PDB entry 5LSL | X-ray diffraction, 1.65 A resolution | chains A and E

Chain A:
Protein: Protein HSH49
Organism: Saccharomyces cerevisiae
UniProt: Q99181 (HSH49_YEAST); residue numbers follow UniProt; this construct covers 2-100
Amino-acid sequence (102 residues; row label = number of the first residue in the row; numbers below 1 keep their minus sign (Gly-1 is residue -1)):
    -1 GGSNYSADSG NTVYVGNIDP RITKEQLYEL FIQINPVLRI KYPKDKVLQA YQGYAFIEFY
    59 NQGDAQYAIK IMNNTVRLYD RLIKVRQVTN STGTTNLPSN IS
Not modelled in the structure: -1 to 7, 87-100
Sequence notes: expression tag (-1 to 1)
From the paper describing this entry:
  - contacts within the chain: Tyr65-Ile69, Arg19-Tyr77

Chain E:
Protein: Cold sensitive U2 snRNA suppressor 1
Organism: Saccharomyces cerevisiae
UniProt: Q02554 (CUS1_YEAST); residue numbers follow UniProt; this construct covers 290-368
Amino-acid sequence (84 residues; row label = number of the first residue in the row):
   285 MAVGSRPGRI SQELRAIMNL PEGQLPPWCM KMKDIGLPTG YPDLKIAGLN WDITNLKGDV
   345 YGKIIPNHHS RSKKQGRNYF GALI
Not modelled in the structure: 285-288, 351-368
Sequence notes: initiating methionine (285); expression tag (286-289)
From the paper describing this entry:
  - contacts within the chain: Pro291-Tyr325 (hydrophobic contact)
  - mutagenesis - Y325A: unchanged binding to Hsh49p

How chain A and chain E interact:
Contacting residue pairs (50; chain A residue first):
  Ile20(A) - Ile301(E)  hydrophobic
  Gln24(A) - Glu297(E)  hydrogen bond
  Gln24(A) - Ile301(E)
  Glu27(A) - Ser289(E)
  Glu27(A) - Arg293(E)  salt bridge
  Glu27(A) - Ile294(E)
  Glu27(A) - Ser295(E)  hydrogen bond
  Glu27(A) - Leu298(E)
  Leu28(A) - Leu298(E)
  Leu28(A) - Trp312(E)  hydrophobic
  Ile30(A) - Ser289(E)
  Ile30(A) - Arg290(E)
  Ile30(A) - Pro291(E)
  Ile30(A) - Tyr325(E)  hydrogen bond (backbone-side chain)
  Gln31(A) - Arg290(E)  hydrogen bond (side chain-backbone)
  Gln31(A) - Pro291(E)
  Gln31(A) - Gly292(E)  hydrogen bond (side chain-backbone)
  Gln31(A) - Arg293(E)  hydrogen bond (side chain-backbone)
  Gln31(A) - Trp312(E)
  Gln31(A) - Tyr345(E)  hydrogen bond
  Ile32(A) - Trp312(E)
  Ile32(A) - Met316(E)  hydrophobic
  Ile32(A) - Pro322(E)
  Asn33(A) - Pro322(E)
  Asn33(A) - Thr323(E)  hydrogen bond
  Asn33(A) - Gly324(E)  hydrogen bond (side chain-backbone)
  Asn33(A) - Tyr325(E)
  Pro34(A) - Gly324(E)
  Pro34(A) - Tyr325(E)
  Asp62(A) - Thr323(E)  hydrogen bond
  Asp62(A) - Gly324(E)
  Tyr65(A) - Met316(E)
  Tyr65(A) - Gly320(E)  hydrogen bond (side chain-backbone)
  Tyr65(A) - Leu321(E)  hydrogen bond (side chain-backbone)
  Tyr65(A) - Pro322(E)
  Tyr65(A) - Thr323(E)
  Lys68(A) - Ile319(E)
  Ile69(A) - Trp312(E)  hydrophobic
  Ile69(A) - Lys315(E)
  Ile69(A) - Met316(E)  hydrophobic
  Met70(A) - Trp312(E)  hydrophobic
  Thr73(A) - Pro311(E)
  Thr73(A) - Trp312(E)
  Val74(A) - Pro311(E)  hydrophobic
  Val74(A) - Trp312(E)  hydrophobic
  Arg75(A) - Ile301(E)
  Arg75(A) - Met302(E)
  Leu76(A) - Ile301(E)
  Leu76(A) - Met302(E)  hydrophobic
  Tyr77(A) - Ile301(E)  hydrogen bond (backbone-backbone)
Other interface residues (no listed pair), chain A (20 interface residues in all): Gly61
The authors on this interface:
  - residue pairs: Gln31(A)-Tyr345(E) (hydrogen bond), Pro34(A)-Tyr325(E), Asp62(A)-Thr323(E) (hydrogen bond), Tyr65(A)-Pro322(E), Tyr65(A)-Thr323(E), Tyr77(A)-Ile301(E), Tyr325(E)-Ile30(A) (hydrophobic contact)
  - interface residues, chain A: Gln24(A), Glu27(A), Leu28(A), Ile30(A), Gln31(A), Ile32(A), Ile69(A), Met70(A)
  - interface residues, chain E: Leu298(E), Met302(E), Trp312(E), Met316(E)

Overview:
The interface between chain A and chain E involves 20 residues on one side and 23 on the other; the contacts
include 13 hydrogen bonds and 1 salt bridge. Among the polar pairs are Glu27(A)-Arg293(E), Gln24(A)-Glu297(E)
and Glu27(A)-Ser295(E). The paper describes hydrogen bonds between Gln31(A) and Tyr345(E) and Asp62(A) and
Thr323(E); contacts between Pro34(A) and Tyr325(E), Tyr65(A) and Pro322(E) and Tyr65(A) and Thr323(E) among
others; a hydrophobic contact between Tyr325(E) and Ile30(A). The paper reports that Y325A of chain E leaves
binding to Hsh49p unchanged; interface residues Gln24(A), Glu27(A) and Leu298(E) among others.
Chain A is Protein HSH49 and chain E is Cold sensitive U2 snRNA suppressor 1, both from Saccharomyces
cerevisiae; the structure, Crystal structure of yeast Hsh49p in complex with Cus1p binding domain, was
determined by X-ray diffraction.
